9EK1 - chains C and L of the 39 polymer chains in the assembly; structure by electron microscopy, 7.30 A resolution (low resolution: residue-level contacts below are approximate; hydrogen-bond / salt-bridge calls are withheld).

Chain C (and L):
Molecule: Matrix protein p17
Organism: Human immunodeficiency virus type 1
Notes: chain L of this document is another copy of the same molecule, construct and numbering; everything in this record applies to it too
UniProtKB: P12497 (POL_HV1N5); residues 1-115 here correspond to UniProt positions 2-116 (UniProt number = residue number + 1)
Amino-acid sequence (115 residues; numbered 1 to 115; the number before each row is that of its first residue):
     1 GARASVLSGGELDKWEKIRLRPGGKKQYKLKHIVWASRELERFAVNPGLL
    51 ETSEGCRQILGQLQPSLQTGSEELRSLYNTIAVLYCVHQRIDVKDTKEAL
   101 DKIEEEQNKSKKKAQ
Swiss-Prot annotation at these positions:
  - region: Val6 to Leu30 (Interaction with Gp41), Leu7 to Arg42 (Interaction with host CALM1), Glu11 to Ile18 (Interaction with host AP3D1), Asp13 to His32 (Interaction with membrane phosphatidylinositol 4,5-bisphosphate and RNA), Glu72 to Ser76 (Interaction with membrane phosphatidylinositol 4,5-bisphosphate)
  - motif: Trp15 to Arg21 (Nuclear export signal), Lys25 to Lys31 (Nuclear localization signal)
  - lipidation: Gly1 (N-myristoyl glycine)
Covalent attachments: myristic acid (MYR) linked to Gly1
What the authors report for this chain:
  - contacts within the chain: Arg21-Glu72 (salt bridge) (from molecular simulation)
  - mutagenesis - R19A, E41A, E51A: unchanged growth
  - mutagenesis - R19L: unchanged growth (citing earlier work)
  - mutagenesis - L20K: increased binding to membrane (citing earlier work)

How chain C and chain L interact:
Residue-residue contacts - 5 pairs, chain C then chain L:
  Glu16(C) with Arg3(L)
  Arg19(C) with Asn46(L); Gly48(L)
  Gly23(C) with Asn46(L)
  Lys94(C) with Thr52(L)
Also at the interface, not in a pair above, chain C (6 interface residues in all): Lys17, Pro22
Also at the interface, not in a pair above, chain L (5 interface residues in all): Ala4

Overview:
6 residues of chain C and 5 residues of chain L are in contact. Covalently linked myristic acid: at Gly1(C).
The paper reports that L20K of chain C increases binding to membrane; contacts within the chain involving
Arg21(C) and Glu72(C); 5 substitutions were tested in all.
Chain C and chain L are both Matrix protein p17 (Human immunodeficiency virus type 1); the structure, HIV-1
mature WT matrix protein p17 lattice, was determined by electron microscopy, deposited together with 9EK2 and
9EK3.
